Entry 3BKM (X-ray diffraction, 1.60 A resolution); this record covers chains L and H.

[Chain L]
Molecule: WO2 IgG2a Fab fragment Light Chain Kappa
From: Mus musculus
Notes: antibody fragment or engineered binder
Amino-acid sequence (252 residues; numbered -32 to 213 plus 6 insertion-coded residues; the number before each row is that of its first residue; a row labelled like 27A-27E holds insertion residues (27A, then the next letters in order); numbers below 1 keep their minus sign (Asp-32 is residue -32)):
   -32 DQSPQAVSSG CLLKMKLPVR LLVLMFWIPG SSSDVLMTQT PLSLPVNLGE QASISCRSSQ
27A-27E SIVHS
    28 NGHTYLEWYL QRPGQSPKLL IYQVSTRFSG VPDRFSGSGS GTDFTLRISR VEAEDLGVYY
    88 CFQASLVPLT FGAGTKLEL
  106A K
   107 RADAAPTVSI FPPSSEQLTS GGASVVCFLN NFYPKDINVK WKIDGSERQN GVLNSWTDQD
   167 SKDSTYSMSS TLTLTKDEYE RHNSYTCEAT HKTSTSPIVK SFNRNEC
Not modelled in the structure: -32 to 0, 213
Cystine bridges: Cys23-Cys88, Cys133-Cys193
Metal / ion sites: Zn2+ near Asp1 (its only coordinating residue here); Na+ site 1: His30 (shared with Glu100C(H) of chain H); Na+ site 2: Glu184, His188

[Chain H]
Molecule: WO2 IgG2a Fab fragment Heavy Chain
From: Mus musculus
Notes: antibody fragment or engineered binder
Amino-acid sequence (224 residues; each row starts with the number of its first residue; a row labelled like 35A-35B holds insertion residues (35A, then the next letters in order)):
     2 VTLKESGPGL LKPSQTLSLT CSFSGFSIRT SKVG
35A-35B VS
    36 WIRQPSGKGL EWLAHIYWDD DKRYNPSLES RLTISKDTSR DMVFMKI
82A-82C TSV
    83 DTADTATYYC ARRGFYGR
100A-100G KYEVNHF
   101 DYWGQGTTLT VSSAKTTAPS VYPLAPVCGD TTGSSVTLGC LVKGYFPEPV TLTWNSGSLS
   161 SGVHTFPAVL QSDLYTLSSS VTVTSSTWPS ESITCNVAHP ASSTKVDKKI VPR
Cystine bridges: Cys22-Cys92, Cys140-Cys195
Metal / ion sites: Na+: Glu100C (shared with His30(L) of chain L)

[How chain L and chain H interact]
Residue-residue contacts - 84 pairs, chain L then chain H:
  Asn28(L) - Glu100C(H)
  His30(L) - Glu100C(H)  salt bridge
  His30(L) - Val100D(H)
  Tyr32(L) - Arg95(H)
  Tyr32(L) - Glu100C(H)  hydrogen bond (side chain-backbone)
  Tyr32(L) - Asn100E(H)
  Glu34(L) - Arg95(H)  salt bridge
  Glu34(L) - Asn100E(H)
  Tyr36(L) - Phe100G(H)  hydrogen bond (side chain-backbone)
  Tyr36(L) - Trp103(H)  hydrophobic
  Gln38(L) - Gln39(H)  hydrogen bond
  Gln38(L) - Tyr91(H)  hydrogen bond
  Ser43(L) - Tyr91(H)
  Ser43(L) - Gly104(H)  hydrogen bond (side chain-backbone)
  Ser43(L) - Gln105(H)  hydrogen bond (side chain-backbone)
  Pro44(L) - Leu45(H)  hydrophobic
  Pro44(L) - Tyr91(H)
  Pro44(L) - Trp103(H)
  Leu46(L) - His100F(H)
  Leu46(L) - Phe100G(H)
  Tyr49(L) - Val100D(H)  hydrophobic
  Tyr49(L) - His100F(H)
  Gln50(L) - Glu100C(H)
  Gln50(L) - Val100D(H)
  Phe55(L) - Asp101(H)
  Tyr87(L) - Gln39(H)  hydrogen bond
  Tyr87(L) - Gly44(H)
  Tyr87(L) - Leu45(H)  hydrophobic
  Phe89(L) - Arg95(H)
  Phe89(L) - Phe100G(H)  hydrophobic
  Ala91(L) - Arg95(H)
  Val94(L) - Tyr59(H)
  Pro95(L) - Trp47(H)  hydrophobic
  Pro95(L) - Asn60(H)
  Pro95(L) - Pro61(H)
  Leu96(L) - Trp47(H)
  Phe98(L) - Leu45(H)
  Phe98(L) - Glu46(H)
  Phe98(L) - Trp47(H)
  Ser115(L) - Thr137(H)
  Phe117(L) - Leu124(H)
  Phe117(L) - Ala125(H)
  Phe117(L) - Pro126(H)
  Phe117(L) - Thr137(H)
  Pro118(L) - Ala125(H)
  Pro118(L) - Val127(H)  hydrophobic
  Pro118(L) - Arg213(H)
  Pro119(L) - Arg213(H)
  Ser120(L) - Tyr122(H)
  Ser120(L) - Pro123(H)
  Glu122(L) - Tyr122(H)
  Glu122(L) - Pro123(H)
  Gln123(L) - Tyr122(H)
  Gln123(L) - Lys143(H)
  Ser126(L) - Tyr122(H)
  Ser130(L) - Leu141(H)
  Ser130(L) - Lys143(H)
  Val132(L) - Leu124(H)  hydrophobic
  Phe134(L) - Leu124(H)  hydrophobic
  Phe134(L) - Phe166(H)  hydrophobic
  Phe134(L) - Ser178(H)
  Phe134(L) - Ser179(H)
  Phe134(L) - Ser180(H)
  Asn136(L) - His164(H)
  Asn136(L) - Phe166(H)
  Asn136(L) - Ser180(H)  hydrogen bond
  Asn137(L) - His164(H)  hydrogen bond
  Val158(L) - Gln171(H)
  Leu159(L) - Gln171(H)
  Leu159(L) - Thr176(H)
  Asn160(L) - Val169(H)
  Ser161(L) - Phe166(H)
  Ser161(L) - Pro167(H)  hydrogen bond (side chain-backbone)
  Trp162(L) - Pro167(H)
  Thr163(L) - Phe166(H)
  Ser173(L) - His164(H)  hydrogen bond
  Ser173(L) - Phe166(H)
  Met174(L) - Phe166(H)
  Ser175(L) - Phe166(H)
  Ser175(L) - Ser178(H)  hydrogen bond
  Thr179(L) - Lys143(H)
  Lys206(L) - Asp130(H)  salt bridge
  Phe208(L) - Val127(H)  hydrophobic
  Glu212(L) - Val127(H)
Also at the interface, not in a pair above, chain L (49 interface residues in all): Gln42, Ala100, Ile116, Thr177
Also at the interface, not in a pair above, chain H (46 interface residues in all): Ile37, Lys43, Arg58, Gly106, Leu138, Gly139, Thr165

[Overview]
Chain L and chain H form an interface of 49 and 46 residues respectively, with 12 hydrogen bonds and 3 salt
bridges. Among the polar pairs are His30(L)-Glu100C(H), Glu34(L)-Arg95(H) and Lys206(L)-Asp130(H). The Na+
site is built by Glu100C(H) and His30(L).
Chain L is WO2 IgG2a Fab fragment Light Chain Kappa and chain H is WO2 IgG2a Fab fragment Heavy Chain, both
from Mus musculus; the structure, Structure of anti-amyloid-beta Fab WO2 (Form A, P212121), was determined by
X-ray diffraction, deposited together with 3BAE and 3BKC.
